PDB entry 6SRX | X-ray diffraction, 1.90 A resolution | chains HHH and LLL

== Chain HHH ==
Name: Fab C0021158 heavy chain (IgG1)
Source organism: Homo sapiens
Notes: antibody fragment or engineered binder
Chain sequence (233 residues; row label = number of the first residue in the row; a row labelled like 82A-82C holds insertion residues (82A, then the next letters in order); numbers below 1 keep their minus sign (Gly-3 is residue -3)):
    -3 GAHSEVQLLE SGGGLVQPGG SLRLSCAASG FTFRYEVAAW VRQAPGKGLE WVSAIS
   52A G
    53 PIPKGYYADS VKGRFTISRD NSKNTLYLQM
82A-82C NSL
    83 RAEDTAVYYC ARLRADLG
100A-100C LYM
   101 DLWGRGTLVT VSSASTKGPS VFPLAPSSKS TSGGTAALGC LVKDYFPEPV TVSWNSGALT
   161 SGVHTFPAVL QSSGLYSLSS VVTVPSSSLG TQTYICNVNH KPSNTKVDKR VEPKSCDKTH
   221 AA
Unresolved in the structure: -3 to 0, 215-222
Disulfide bonds: Cys22-Cys92, Cys140-Cys196

== Chain LLL ==
Name: Fab C0021158 light chain (IgG1)
Source organism: Homo sapiens
Notes: antibody fragment or engineered binder
Chain sequence (220 residues; each row starts with the number of its first residue; a row labelled like 27A-27B holds insertion residues (27A, then the next letters in order); numbers below 1 keep their minus sign (Gly-2 is residue -2)):
    -2 GVHSQSVLTQ PPSVSAAPGQ KVTISCSGSS
27A-27B SN
    28 IGNHYVSWYQ QLPGTAPKLL IYDNSERTAG VPDRFSGSKS GTSATLGITG LQTGDEADYY
    88 CGTWDELT
95A-95B SN
    96 LVFGGGTKLT VLGQPKAAPS VTLFPPSSEE LQANKATLVC LISDFYPGAV TVAWKADSSP
   156 VKAGVETTTP SKQSNNKYAA SSYLSLTPEQ WKSHRSYSCQ VTHEGSTVEK TVAPTECS
Unresolved in the structure: -2 to 2, 212-213
Disulfide bonds: Cys23-Cys88, Cys135-Cys194

== Chain HHH / chain LLL interface ==
Residue-residue contacts (71):
  Val37(HHH) - Phe98(LLL)  hydrophobic
  Gln39(HHH) - Gln38(LLL)  hydrogen bond
  Gln39(HHH) - Tyr87(LLL)  hydrogen bond
  Lys43(HHH) - Tyr87(LLL)
  Gly44(HHH) - Tyr87(LLL)
  Leu45(HHH) - Pro44(LLL)  hydrophobic
  Leu45(HHH) - Tyr87(LLL)
  Leu45(HHH) - Phe98(LLL)
  Trp47(HHH) - Ser95A(LLL)
  Trp47(HHH) - Asn95B(LLL)
  Trp47(HHH) - Leu96(LLL)
  Trp47(HHH) - Phe98(LLL)
  Ala60(HHH) - Asn95B(LLL)
  Tyr91(HHH) - Gln38(LLL)  hydrogen bond
  Tyr91(HHH) - Thr42(LLL)
  Tyr91(HHH) - Ala43(LLL)  hydrophobic
  Tyr91(HHH) - Pro44(LLL)
  Leu95(HHH) - Leu96(LLL)  hydrophobic
  Asp98(HHH) - Asp50(LLL)
  Leu99(HHH) - Tyr32(LLL)
  Leu99(HHH) - Asp50(LLL)  hydrogen bond (backbone-side chain)
  Gly100(HHH) - Tyr32(LLL)
  Gly100(HHH) - Asp50(LLL)  hydrogen bond (backbone-side chain)
  Leu100A(HHH) - Ser34(LLL)  hydrogen bond (backbone-side chain)
  Leu100A(HHH) - Trp91(LLL)  hydrophobic
  Tyr100B(HHH) - Ser34(LLL)
  Tyr100B(HHH) - Tyr36(LLL)
  Tyr100B(HHH) - Leu46(LLL)  hydrophobic
  Tyr100B(HHH) - Tyr49(LLL)  hydrophobic
  Met100C(HHH) - Tyr36(LLL)  hydrogen bond (backbone-side chain)
  Met100C(HHH) - Leu46(LLL)
  Met100C(HHH) - Phe98(LLL)  hydrophobic
  Asp101(HHH) - Leu46(LLL)
  Trp103(HHH) - Tyr36(LLL)  hydrophobic
  Trp103(HHH) - Pro44(LLL)
  Gly104(HHH) - Ala43(LLL)
  Val121(HHH) - Glu124(LLL)
  Phe122(HHH) - Ser122(LLL)
  Phe122(HHH) - Glu124(LLL)
  Phe122(HHH) - Glu125(LLL)
  Pro123(HHH) - Ser122(LLL)
  Pro123(HHH) - Glu124(LLL)
  Leu124(HHH) - Phe119(LLL)  hydrophobic
  Ala125(HHH) - Phe119(LLL)
  Ala137(HHH) - Thr117(LLL)
  Ala137(HHH) - Phe119(LLL)
  Leu141(HHH) - Thr132(LLL)
  Leu141(HHH) - Tyr178(LLL)  hydrophobic
  Lys143(HHH) - Glu125(LLL)
  Lys143(HHH) - Thr132(LLL)
  His164(HHH) - Gln168(LLL)
  His164(HHH) - Ala174(LLL)
  Phe166(HHH) - Leu136(LLL)  hydrophobic
  Phe166(HHH) - Ile137(LLL)
  Phe166(HHH) - Ala175(LLL)
  Pro167(HHH) - Thr163(LLL)
  Pro167(HHH) - Ser166(LLL)
  Pro167(HHH) - Ser176(LLL)
  Ala168(HHH) - Thr163(LLL)
  Val169(HHH) - Glu161(LLL)
  Val169(HHH) - Thr163(LLL)
  Val169(HHH) - Tyr178(LLL)  hydrophobic
  Leu170(HHH) - Glu161(LLL)
  Gln171(HHH) - Glu161(LLL)
  Ser172(HHH) - Glu161(LLL)  hydrogen bond (backbone-side chain)
  Leu178(HHH) - Tyr178(LLL)
  Ser179(HHH) - Val134(LLL)
  Ser179(HHH) - Tyr178(LLL)  hydrogen bond
  Val181(HHH) - Phe119(LLL)  hydrophobic
  Val181(HHH) - Leu136(LLL)  hydrophobic
  Lys209(HHH) - Glu124(LLL)  salt bridge
Interface residues without a listed pair, chain HHH (43 interface residues in all): Glu46, Tyr58, Tyr59, Leu138, Ser177
Interface residues without a listed pair, chain LLL (36 interface residues in all): Gly100, Ser138, Thr162

== Summary ==
Chain HHH and chain LLL form an interface of 43 and 36 residues respectively, with 9 hydrogen bonds and 1 salt
bridge. Polar contacts include Lys209(HHH)-Glu124(LLL), Gln39(HHH)-Gln38(LLL) and Gln39(HHH)-Tyr87(LLL).
Chain HHH is Fab C0021158 heavy chain (IgG1) and chain LLL is Fab C0021158 light chain (IgG1), both from Homo
sapiens; the structure, Structure of the arginase-2-inhibitory human antigen-binding fragment Fab C0021158,
was determined by X-ray diffraction, deposited together with 6SRV, 6SS2 and 6TUL.
